Entry 7L8T (electron microscopy, 3.70 A resolution); this record covers chains E and F of the 8 polymer chains in the assembly.

== Chain E ==
Name: BG505 SOSIP.v5.2 N241/N289 - gp120
Organism: Human immunodeficiency virus 1
Chain sequence (503 residues; each row starts with the number of its first residue; note: 13 numbers in that range are skipped by the numbering (no residue carries them; nothing is unmodelled there); a row labelled like 185A-185J holds insertion residues (185A, then the next letters in order); numbers below 1 keep their minus sign (Met-1 is residue -1)):
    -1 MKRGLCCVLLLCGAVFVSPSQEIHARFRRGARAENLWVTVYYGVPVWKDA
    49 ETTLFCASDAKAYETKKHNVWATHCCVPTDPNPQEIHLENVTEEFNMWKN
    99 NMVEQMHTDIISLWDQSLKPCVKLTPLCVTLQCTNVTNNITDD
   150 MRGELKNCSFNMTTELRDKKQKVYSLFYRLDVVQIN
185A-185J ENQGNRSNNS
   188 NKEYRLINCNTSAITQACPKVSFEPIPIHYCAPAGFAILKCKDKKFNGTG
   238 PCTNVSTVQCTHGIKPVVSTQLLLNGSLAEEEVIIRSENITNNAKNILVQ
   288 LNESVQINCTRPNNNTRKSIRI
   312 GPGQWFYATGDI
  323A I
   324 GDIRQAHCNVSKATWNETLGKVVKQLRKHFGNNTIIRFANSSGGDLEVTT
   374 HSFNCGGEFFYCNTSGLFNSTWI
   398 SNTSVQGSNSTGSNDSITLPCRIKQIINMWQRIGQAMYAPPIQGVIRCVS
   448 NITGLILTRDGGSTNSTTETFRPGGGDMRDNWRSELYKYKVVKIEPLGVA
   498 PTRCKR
Not modelled in the structure: -1 to 31, 185A-185J, 398-412
Cystine bridges: Cys54-Cys73, Cys119-Cys205, Cys126-Cys196, Cys131-Cys157, Cys218-Cys247, Cys228-Cys239, Cys296-Cys331, Cys378-Cys445, Cys385-Cys418
Glycans and other covalent adducts: N-acetylglucosamine (NAG) linked to Asn88, Asn133, Asn156, Asn160, Asn197, Asn234, Asn241, Asn262, Asn276, Asn289, Asn295, Asn301, Asn332, Asn339, Asn355, Asn363, Asn386, Asn392, Asn448
From the paper describing this entry:
  - post-translational modification sites: Asn88, Asn241

== Chain F ==
Name: BG505 SOSIP.v5.2 N241/N289 - gp41
Organism: Human immunodeficiency virus 1
Chain sequence (153 residues; row label = number of the first residue in the row):
   512 AVGIGAVFLGFLGAAGSTMGAASMTLTVQARNLLSGIVQQQSNLLRAPEC
   562 QQHLLKLTVWGIKQLQARVLAVERYLRDQQLLGIWGCSGKLICCTNVPWN
   612 STWSNRNLSEIWDNMTWLQWDKEISNYTQIIYGLLEESQNQQEKNEQDLL
   662 ALD
Not modelled in the structure: 512-520
Cystine bridges: Cys598-Cys604
Glycans and other covalent adducts: N-acetylglucosamine (NAG) linked to Asn611, Asn637
From the paper describing this entry:
  - post-translational modification sites: Asn611

== Chain E / chain F interface ==
Disulfides between the chains: Cys74(E)-Cys561(F), Cys501(E)-Cys605(F)
Pairs across the interface - 99 pairs, chain E then chain F:
  Leu34(E) - Pro609(F)
  Leu34(E) - Trp610(F)  hydrogen bond (backbone-backbone)
  Leu34(E) - Leu619(F)  hydrophobic
  Trp35(E) - Thr606(F)
  Trp35(E) - Asn607(F)
  Trp35(E) - Val608(F)
  Trp35(E) - Pro609(F)
  Val36(E) - Thr606(F)  hydrogen bond (backbone-backbone)
  Val36(E) - Val608(F)  hydrogen bond (backbone-backbone)
  Val36(E) - Pro609(F)
  Val36(E) - Trp610(F)  hydrophobic
  Val36(E) - Trp614(F)  hydrophobic
  Thr37(E) - Cys604(F)
  Thr37(E) - Cys605(F)
  Val38(E) - Leu593(F)  hydrophobic
  Val38(E) - Trp596(F)  hydrophobic
  Val38(E) - Leu602(F)
  Val38(E) - Ile603(F)
  Val38(E) - Cys604(F)  hydrogen bond (backbone-backbone)
  Tyr39(E) - Leu537(F)  hydrophobic
  Tyr39(E) - Leu602(F)
  Tyr39(E) - Ile603(F)  hydrophobic
  Tyr39(E) - Trp623(F)
  Tyr39(E) - Trp628(F)  hydrophobic
  Tyr40(E) - Leu537(F)
  Tyr40(E) - Ala541(F)  hydrophobic
  Tyr40(E) - Leu544(F)
  Tyr40(E) - Gln590(F)
  Tyr40(E) - Leu593(F)  hydrophobic
  Tyr40(E) - Leu602(F)  hydrogen bond (backbone-backbone)
  Gly41(E) - Leu537(F)
  Gly41(E) - Gln540(F)  hydrogen bond (backbone-side chain)
  Val42(E) - Trp628(F)  hydrophobic
  Val44(E) - Trp628(F)  hydrophobic
  Val44(E) - Leu629(F)
  Trp45(E) - Leu523(F)  hydrophobic
  Trp45(E) - Ala526(F)  hydrophobic
  Trp45(E) - Leu629(F)  hydrophobic
  Lys46(E) - Asp632(F)  salt bridge
  Thr51(E) - Gln575(F)
  Leu52(E) - Gln575(F)
  Phe53(E) - Gln551(F)
  Phe53(E) - Leu555(F)  hydrophobic
  Lys65(E) - Glu560(F)  salt bridge
  Thr71(E) - His564(F)
  His72(E) - His564(F)  hydrogen bond
  His72(E) - Leu565(F)
  His72(E) - Leu568(F)
  His72(E) - Trp571(F)
  Cys74(E) - Cys561(F)  disulfide
  Val75(E) - Leu555(F)  hydrophobic
  Val75(E) - Leu556(F)  hydrophobic
  Val75(E) - Cys561(F)
  Pro76(E) - Leu555(F)
  Pro76(E) - Arg557(F)
  Asp78(E) - Leu555(F)
  Ile84(E) - Gly521(F)
  Ile84(E) - Phe522(F)
  Ile84(E) - Gly524(F)
  Leu86(E) - Leu523(F)
  Glu87(E) - Gly527(F)
  Val89(E) - Gly527(F)
  Asp107(E) - Trp571(F)  hydrogen bond
  Leu111(E) - Trp571(F)  hydrophobic
  Gln114(E) - Leu568(F)
  Ala219(E) - Gln551(F)  hydrogen bond (backbone-side chain)
  Pro220(E) - Gln551(F)
  Ala221(E) - Asn543(F)
  Ala221(E) - Gly547(F)
  Ala221(E) - Ile548(F)  hydrophobic
  Ala221(E) - Gln551(F)  hydrogen bond (backbone-side chain)
  Thr244(E) - Leu523(F)
  Lys490(E) - Arg585(F)
  Ile491(E) - Phe522(F)  hydrophobic
  Leu494(E) - Leu593(F)  hydrophobic
  Leu494(E) - Tyr643(F)
  Val496(E) - Trp631(F)  hydrogen bond (backbone-side chain)
  Ala497(E) - Trp610(F)
  Ala497(E) - Trp623(F)  hydrophobic
  Ala497(E) - Trp628(F)  hydrophobic
  Ala497(E) - Trp631(F)
  Pro498(E) - Trp610(F)
  Pro498(E) - Ile622(F)  hydrophobic
  Pro498(E) - Trp623(F)  hydrogen bond (backbone-side chain)
  Pro498(E) - Trp631(F)
  Thr499(E) - Leu619(F)
  Thr499(E) - Trp623(F)
  Arg500(E) - Leu619(F)
  Cys501(E) - Cys605(F)  disulfide
  Lys502(E) - Cys605(F)
  Lys502(E) - Asn607(F)
  Arg503(E) - Trp596(F)  hydrogen bond (side chain-backbone)
  Arg503(E) - Gly597(F)  hydrogen bond (side chain-backbone)
  Arg503(E) - Cys604(F)
  Arg503(E) - Cys605(F)  hydrogen bond (side chain-backbone)
  Arg503(E) - Thr606(F)  hydrogen bond
  Arg503(E) - Asn607(F)  hydrogen bond (backbone-side chain)
  Arg503(E) - Gln650(F)  hydrogen bond
  Arg503(E) - Gln653(F)  hydrogen bond
Interface residues without a listed pair, chain E (52 interface residues in all): Pro43, Cys54, Tyr61, Asn88, Gly222, Phe223, Ala224, Pro493
Interface residues without a listed pair, chain F (61 interface residues in all): Ala525, Met530, Ala533, Lys574, Ala578, Ala582, Tyr586, Asp589, Leu592, Cys598, Ile642, Leu646

== Summary ==
52 residues of chain E and 61 residues of chain F are in contact; the contacts include 2 disulfide bonds, 19
hydrogen bonds and 2 salt bridges. Polar contacts include Lys46(E)-Asp632(F), Lys65(E)-Glu560(F) and
Gly41(E)-Gln540(F). Covalently linked N-acetylglucosamine: at Asn88(E), Asn133(E), Asn156(E), Asn160(E),
Asn197(E) and Asn234(E) and 13 more. From the paper: modification sites Asn88(E), Asn241(E) and Asn611(F).
Here chain E is BG505 SOSIP.v5.2 N241/N289 - gp120 and chain F is BG505 SOSIP.v5.2 N241/N289 - gp41, both from
Human immunodeficiency virus 1. Entry 7L8T (BG505 SOSIP.v5.2 N241/N289 in complex with the polyclonal Fab
pAbC-1 from animal Rh.33311 (Wk26 time point)) was determined by electron microscopy together with 7L7T, 7L7U,
7L85, 7L86, 7L87, 7L88 and 15 further entries from the same study.
